Entry 4GWQ (X-ray diffraction, 4.50 A resolution (low resolution: residue-level contacts below are approximate; hydrogen-bond / salt-bridge calls are withheld)); this record covers chains A and E of the 8 polymer chains in the assembly.

Chain A:
Protein: Mediator of RNA polymerase II transcription subunit 11
Source organism: Saccharomyces cerevisiae
Reference sequence: Q99278 (MED11_YEAST); numbering as in UniProt (aligned over 1-115)
Amino-acid sequence (115 residues; each row starts with the number of its first residue):
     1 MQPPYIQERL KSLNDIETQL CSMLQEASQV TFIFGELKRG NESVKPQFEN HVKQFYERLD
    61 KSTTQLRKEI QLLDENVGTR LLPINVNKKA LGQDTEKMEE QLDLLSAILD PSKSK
Not modelled in the structure: 1-3

Chain E:
Protein: Mediator of RNA polymerase II transcription subunit 18
Source organism: Saccharomyces cerevisiae
Reference sequence: P32585 (MED18_YEAST); residues 1-307 here = UniProt positions 1-307
Amino-acid sequence (307 residues; numbered 1 to 307; the number before each row is that of its first residue):
     1 MVQQLSLFGS IGDDGYDLLI STLTTISGNP PLLYNSLCTV WKPNPSYDVE NVNSRNQLVE
    61 PNRIKLSKEV PFSYLIDETM MDKPLNFRIL KSFTNDKIPL NYAMTRNILH NTVPQVTNFN
   121 STNEDQNNSK HTEDTVNESR NSDDIIDVDM DASPAPSNES CSPWSLQISD IPAAGNNRSV
   181 SMQTIAETII LSSAGKNSSV SSLMNGLGYV FEFQYLTIGV KFFMKHGLIL ELQKIWQIEE
   241 AGNSQITSGG FLLKAYINVS RGTDIDRINY TETALMNLKK ELQGYIELSV PDRQSMDSRV
   301 AHGNILI
Not modelled in the structure: 1, 111-157, 302-307

Chain A / chain E interface:
Contacting residue pairs (9):
  Arg80(A) with Leu18(E)
  Ile84(A) with Leu18(E); Thr22(E); Tyr285(E)
  Asn85(A) with Gly284(E); Tyr285(E)
  Asn87(A) with Glu281(E)
  Lys89(A) with Thr25(E)
  Ala90(A) with Thr25(E)
Other interface residues (no listed pair), chain A (7 interface residues in all): Val86
Other interface residues (no listed pair), chain E (7 interface residues in all): Ile26

Overview:
Chain A and chain E each contribute 7 residues to their interface.
Here chain A is Mediator of RNA polymerase II transcription subunit 11 and chain E is Mediator of RNA
polymerase II transcription subunit 18, both from Saccharomyces cerevisiae. Entry 4GWQ (Structure of the
Mediator Head Module from S. cerevisiae in complex with the carboxy-terminal domain (CTD) ...) was determined
by X-ray diffraction (same publication as 4GWP).
